PDB entry 4X4B | X-ray diffraction, 2.80 A resolution | chains D and E of the 6 polymer chains in the assembly

[Chain D]
Name: Regulatory protein
From: Enterobacter sp. RFL1396
UniProtKB: Q8GGH0 (Q8GGH0_9ENTR); numbering as in UniProt (aligned over 1-79)
Amino-acid sequence (82 residues; row label = number of the first residue in the row; numbers below 1 keep their minus sign (Gly-2 is residue -2)):
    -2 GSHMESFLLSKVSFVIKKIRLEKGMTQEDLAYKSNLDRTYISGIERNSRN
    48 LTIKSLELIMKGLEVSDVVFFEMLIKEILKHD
Unresolved in the structure: -2 to 1, 78-79
Sequence notes: expression tag (-2 to 0)
Ligand contacts: Mg2+ (MG): Leu33, Asp34, Tyr37

[Chain E]
Molecule: 35-nt DNA strand
Notes: fragment: Operator DNA
Sequence (35 nucleotides; each row starts with the number of its first residue):
     1 ATGTGACTTATAGTCCGTGTGATTATAGTCAACAT

[Chain D / chain E interface]
Contacting residue pairs (13):
  Leu33(D) - DT29(E)  phosphate contact
  Asp34(D) - DC30(E)  phosphate contact
  Thr36(D) - DC30(E)  base contact
  Thr36(D) - DA31(E)  base contact
  Tyr37(D) - DG28(E)  hydrogen bond to the phosphate
  Tyr37(D) - DT29(E)  base contact
  Arg46(D) - DG28(E)  hydrogen bond to the base
  Arg46(D) - DT29(E)  base contact
  Asn47(D) - DA27(E)  hydrogen bond to the phosphate
  Leu48(D) - DG28(E)  phosphate contact
  Thr49(D) - DA27(E)  phosphate contact
  Thr49(D) - DG28(E)  hydrogen bond to the phosphate
  Ser52(D) - DG28(E)  hydrogen bond to the phosphate
Interface residues without a listed pair, chain E (6 interface residues in all): DA32

[Summary]
Chain D and chain E form an interface of 9 and 6 residues respectively, with 5 hydrogen bonds. Polar contacts
include Arg46(D)-DG28(E), Tyr37(D)-DG28(E) and Asn47(D)-DA27(E). Chain D binds Mg2+.
Here chain D is Regulatory protein (Enterobacter sp. RFL1396) and chain E is a 35-nt DNA strand. Entry 4X4B
(RADIATION DAMAGE TO THE NUCLEOPROTEIN COMPLEX C.Esp1396I: DOSE (DWD) 2.1 MGy) was determined by X-ray
diffraction together with 4X4C, 4X4D, 4X4E, 4X4F, 4X4G, 4X4H and 4X4I from the same study.
